Entry 6Z3U (X-ray diffraction, 2.60 A resolution); this record covers chains A and C of the 3 polymer chains in the assembly.

Chain A:
Protein: CYCLIN domain-containing protein
Organism: Chaetomium thermophilum (strain DSM 1495 / CBS 144.50 / IMI 039719)
Reference sequence: G0SH78 (G0SH78_CHATD); residue numbers follow UniProt; this construct covers 1-425
Sequence (425 residues; each row starts with the number of its first residue):
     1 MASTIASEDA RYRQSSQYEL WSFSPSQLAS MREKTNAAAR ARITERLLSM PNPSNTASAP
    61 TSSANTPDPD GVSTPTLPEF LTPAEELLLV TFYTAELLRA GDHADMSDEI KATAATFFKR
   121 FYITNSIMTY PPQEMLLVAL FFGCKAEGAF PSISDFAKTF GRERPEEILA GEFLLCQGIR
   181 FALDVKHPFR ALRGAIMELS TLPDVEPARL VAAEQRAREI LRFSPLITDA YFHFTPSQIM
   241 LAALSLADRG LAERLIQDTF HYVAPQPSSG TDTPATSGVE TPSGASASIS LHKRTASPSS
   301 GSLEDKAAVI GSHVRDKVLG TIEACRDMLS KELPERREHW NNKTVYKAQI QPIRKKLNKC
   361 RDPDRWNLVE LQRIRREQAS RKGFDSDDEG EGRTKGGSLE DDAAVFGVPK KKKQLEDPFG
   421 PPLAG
Unresolved in the structure: 1-4, 50-74, 263-311, 391-425
Reported in the primary citation:
  - post-translational modification sites: S15 (citing earlier work)

Chain C:
Protein: RING-type domain-containing protein
Organism: Chaetomium thermophilum (strain DSM 1495 / CBS 144.50 / IMI 039719)
Reference sequence: G0SF48 (G0SF48_CHATD); residue numbers follow UniProt; this construct covers 270-338
Sequence (69 residues; row label = number of the first residue in the row):
   270 GPYDPFGGME FVPSRYRVRE ELNHPSLDKY RIDQQHITGG YSFLDYISRA MFEAFAGLAV
   330 FIEDEKEAG
Unresolved in the structure: 270-272
Reported in the primary citation:
  - mutagenesis - L296R, Y299A: decreased catalytic activity

Chain A / chain C interface:
Residue-residue contacts - 81 pairs, chain A then chain C:
  A6(A) with S283(C); R284(C)
  S7(A) with F280(C); V281(C), hydrogen bond (side chain-backbone); P282(C); S283(C), hydrogen bond (backbone-side chain)
  E8(A) with F280(C); P282(C); S283(C), hydrogen bond (side chain-backbone); R284(C), hydrogen bond (side chain-backbone); Y285(C); F321(C); F324(C); A325(C); G326(C)
  D9(A) with R284(C), salt bridge; F324(C); A325(C); G326(C), hydrogen bond (side chain-backbone); L327(C), hydrogen bond (side chain-backbone); A328(C), hydrogen bond (side chain-backbone); V329(C)
  R11(A) with F280(C); F321(C)
  R13(A) with A328(C); V329(C); E334(C), salt bridge
  Y18(A) with V329(C), hydrophobic; E334(C), hydrogen bond; K335(C), hydrogen bond (backbone-side chain)
  E19(A) with K335(C)
  S22(A) with I331(C); K335(C)
  F23(A) with I331(C)
  S24(A) with E332(C); E336(C), hydrogen bond
  P25(A) with E332(C)
  S26(A) with E336(C)
  Q27(A) with K335(C); E336(C)
  R190(A) with R318(C); A319(C); E322(C), salt bridge
  A191(A) with E322(C); A323(C)
  R193(A) with H293(C); S295(C); Y315(C)
  G194(A) with A319(C); M320(C)
  I196(A) with H293(C)
  M197(A) with L291(C); N292(C); H293(C)
  E198(A) with R288(C), salt bridge; M320(C)
  T201(A) with R288(C), hydrogen bond; E290(C); L291(C)
  E214(A) with H293(C), salt bridge
  F232(A) with I331(C)
  H233(A) with I331(C)
  F234(A) with I331(C)
  T235(A) with A325(C); G326(C), hydrogen bond (side chain-backbone); V329(C)
  S237(A) with E322(C); A323(C); A325(C), hydrogen bond (side chain-backbone); G326(C), hydrogen bond (side chain-backbone); L327(C), hydrogen bond (side chain-backbone)
  Q238(A) with G326(C), hydrogen bond (side chain-backbone); L327(C), hydrogen bond (side chain-backbone); V329(C), hydrogen bond (side chain-backbone)
  L241(A) with L327(C), hydrophobic
  T259(A) with F324(C)
  K317(A) with F330(C); D333(C), salt bridge
  V318(A) with L327(C), hydrophobic; F330(C), hydrophobic
  T321(A) with F330(C)
Also at the interface, not in a pair above, chain A (39 interface residues in all): Y12, H187, A195, F260, V314
Also at the interface, not in a pair above, chain C (33 interface residues in all): I316
The authors on this interface:
  - interface residues, chain A: I5(A)
  - interface residues, chain C: S283(C), F312(C), F324(C)

Overview:
39 residues of chain A face 33 of chain C across their interface; the contacts include 18 hydrogen bonds and 6
salt bridges. Polar pairs include D9(A)-R284(C), R13(A)-E334(C) and R190(A)-E322(C). The paper reports that
L296R and Y299A of chain C reduce catalytic activity; interface residues I5(A) and S283(C) among others.
Chain A is CYCLIN domain-containing protein and chain C is RING-type domain-containing protein, both from
Chaetomium thermophilum (strain DSM 1495 / CBS 144.50 / IMI 039719); the structure, Structure of the CAK
complex form Chaetomium thermophilum, was determined by X-ray diffraction, deposited together with 6Z4X.
